PDB entry 7LZH | electron microscopy, 3.57 A resolution | chains A and C of the 4 polymer chains in the assembly

# Chain A (and C)
Name: Glutamate receptor 3.4
Organism: Arabidopsis thaliana
Notes: chain C of this document is another copy of the same molecule, construct and numbering; everything in this record applies to it too
Reference sequence: Q8GXJ4 (GLR34_ARATH); residues 1-959 here = UniProt positions 1-959
Amino-acid sequence (959 residues; numbered 1 to 959; the number before each row is that of its first residue):
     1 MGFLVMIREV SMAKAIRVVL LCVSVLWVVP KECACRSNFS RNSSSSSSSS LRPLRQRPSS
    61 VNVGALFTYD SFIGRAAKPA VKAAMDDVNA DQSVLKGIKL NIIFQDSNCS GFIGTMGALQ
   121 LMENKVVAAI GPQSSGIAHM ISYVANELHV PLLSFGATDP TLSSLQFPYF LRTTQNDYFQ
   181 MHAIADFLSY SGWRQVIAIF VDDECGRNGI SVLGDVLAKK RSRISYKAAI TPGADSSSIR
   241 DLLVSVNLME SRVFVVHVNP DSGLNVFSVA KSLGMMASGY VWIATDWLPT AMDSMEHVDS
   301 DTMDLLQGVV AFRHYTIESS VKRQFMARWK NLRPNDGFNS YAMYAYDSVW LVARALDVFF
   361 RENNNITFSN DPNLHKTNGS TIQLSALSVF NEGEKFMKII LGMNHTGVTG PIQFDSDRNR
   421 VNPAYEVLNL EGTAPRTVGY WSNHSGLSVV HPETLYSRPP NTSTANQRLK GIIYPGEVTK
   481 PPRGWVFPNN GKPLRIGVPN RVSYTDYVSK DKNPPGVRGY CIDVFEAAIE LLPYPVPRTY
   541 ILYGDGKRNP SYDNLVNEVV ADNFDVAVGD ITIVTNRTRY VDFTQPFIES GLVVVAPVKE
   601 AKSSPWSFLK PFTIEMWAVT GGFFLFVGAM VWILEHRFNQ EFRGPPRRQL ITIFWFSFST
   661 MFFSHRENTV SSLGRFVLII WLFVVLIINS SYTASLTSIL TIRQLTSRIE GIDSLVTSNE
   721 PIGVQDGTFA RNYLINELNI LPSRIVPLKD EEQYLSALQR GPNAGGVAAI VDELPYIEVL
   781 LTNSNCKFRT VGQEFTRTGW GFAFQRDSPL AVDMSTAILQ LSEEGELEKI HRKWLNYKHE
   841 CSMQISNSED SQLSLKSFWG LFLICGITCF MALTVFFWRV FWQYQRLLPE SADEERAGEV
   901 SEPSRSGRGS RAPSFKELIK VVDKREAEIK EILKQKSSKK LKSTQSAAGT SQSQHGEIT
Unresolved in the structure: 1-55, 372-381, 636-648, 662-671, 887-959
Disulfide bonds: C786-C841
Covalently attached groups: N-acetylglucosamine (NAG) linked to N108, N404, N443, N576
Ligand contacts:
  - glutamic acid (GLU): R501, N549, Y552, D570, I571, T572, R577, Q725, D726, G727, T728, F729, E773, Y776, W800
  - glutathione (GSH): T68, S71, I73, C109, Q133, S134, S135, G156, A157, T158, D177, C205, H257, V258, N259, P260, D261, D286, W287, Y341
Swiss-Prot annotation at these positions:
  - glycosylation (N-linked (GlcNAc...) asparagine): N38, N42, N108, N365, N378, N404, N443, N461, N576
Reported in the primary citation:
  - self-association interface (contacts with another copy of this molecule); pairs are residue here / residue on that copy: T717-N719 (hydrogen bond), T613, E615, N689, S690, T693, T697, S698, L700
  - post-translational modification sites: C205
  - binding site for glutathione: Q133, C205, N259
  - mutagenesis - C205A: decreased signaling in response to glutathione
  - binding site for glutamic acid: R577

# Interface between chain A and chain C
Residue-residue contacts - 5 pairs, chain A then chain C:
  T717(A) with N719(C), hydrogen bond (backbone-side chain)
  N719(A) with T717(C), hydrogen bond (side chain-backbone)
  N739(A) with L741(C)
  L741(A) with N739(C); L741(C), hydrophobic
Also at the interface, not in a pair above, chain A (5 interface residues in all): S743
Also at the interface, not in a pair above, chain C (5 interface residues in all): S743

# Overview
The chain A/chain C interface involves 5 residues from each chain, with 2 hydrogen bonds. The hydrogen-bonded
pair is T717(A)-N719(C). Ligands of chain A: glutamic acid and glutathione. The paper reports a binding site
for glutathione at Q133(A), C205(A) and N259(A); C205A of chain A reduces signaling in response to
glutathione.
Both chains are Glutamate receptor 3.4 (Arabidopsis thaliana). Entry 7LZH (Structure of the glutamate
receptor-like channel AtGLR3.4) was determined by electron microscopy (same publication as 7LZ0, 7LZ1, 7LZ2
and 7LZI).
